Entry 6KH9 (solution NMR); this record covers chains A and B.

# Chain A
Name: Insulin A chain
Organism: Bos taurus
Reference sequence: P01317 (INS_BOVIN); residues 1-21 here correspond to UniProt positions 85-105 (UniProt number = residue number + 84)
Amino-acid sequence (21 residues; numbered 1 to 21; the number before each row is that of its first residue):
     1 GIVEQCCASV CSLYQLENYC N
Disulfides: Cys-6/Cys-11

# Chain B
Name: Insulin B chain
Organism: Bos taurus
Reference sequence: P01317 (INS_BOVIN); residues 1-30 here correspond to UniProt positions 25-54 (UniProt number = residue number + 24)
Amino-acid sequence (30 residues; each row starts with the number of its first residue):
     1 FVNQHLCGSH LVEALYLVCG ERGFFYTPKA
What the authors report for this chain:
  - conformationally variable residues (helix shift, loop rearrangement): Leu-15, Gly-20 to Gly-23

# How chain A and chain B interact
Inter-chain disulfides: Cys-7(A)/Cys-7(B), Cys-20(A)/Cys-19(B)
Pairs across the interface (21; chain A residue first):
  Gly-1(A) / Tyr-26(B)
  Gly-1(A) / Thr-27(B)
  Ile-2(A) / Tyr-26(B)
  Val-3(A) / Gly-8(B)
  Val-3(A) / Leu-11(B)
  Val-3(A) / Tyr-26(B)
  Cys-7(A) / Cys-7(B)  disulfide
  Leu-13(A) / Phe-1(B)
  Leu-13(A) / Asn-3(B)
  Leu-16(A) / Asn-3(B)
  Leu-16(A) / Leu-11(B)
  Glu-17(A) / Leu-15(B)
  Glu-17(A) / Tyr-26(B)
  Tyr-19(A) / Cys-19(B)
  Tyr-19(A) / Arg-22(B)
  Cys-20(A) / Leu-15(B)
  Cys-20(A) / Cys-19(B)  disulfide
  Cys-20(A) / Arg-22(B)
  Asn-21(A) / Phe-1(B)
  Asn-21(A) / Val-2(B)
  Asn-21(A) / Asn-3(B)
Also at the interface, not in a pair above, chain A (11 interface residues in all): Val-10
Also at the interface, not in a pair above, chain B (16 interface residues in all): Gln-4, His-5, Leu-6, Gly-23, Phe-25

# Overview
The interface between chain A and chain B involves 11 residues on one side and 16 on the other, with 2
disulfide bonds. From the paper: conformational variability at Leu-15(B) and Gly-20(B).
Here chain A is Insulin A chain and chain B is Insulin B chain, both from Bos taurus. Entry 6KH9 (Solution
structure of bovine insulin amyloid intermediate-1) was determined by solution NMR (same publication as 6KH8
and 6KHA).
